Entry 7F4N (X-ray diffraction, 3.12 A resolution); this record covers chains B and F of the 3 polymer chains in the assembly.

Chain B:
Name: Transmembrane protein, putative
From: Tetrahymena thermophila SB210
UniProt: I7M8B9 (I7M8B9_TETTS); residues 1-142 here correspond to UniProt positions 154-295 (UniProt number = residue number + 153)
Chain sequence (142 residues; each row starts with the number of its first residue):
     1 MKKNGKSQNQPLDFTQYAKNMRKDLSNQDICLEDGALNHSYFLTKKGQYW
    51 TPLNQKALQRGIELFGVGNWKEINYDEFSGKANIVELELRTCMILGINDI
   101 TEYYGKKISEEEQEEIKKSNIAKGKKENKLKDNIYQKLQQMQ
Not modelled in the structure: 1-10, 141-142

Chain F:
Name: p1 protein
From: Tetrahymena thermophila SB210
UniProt: Q22VV9 (Q22VV9_TETTS); numbering as in UniProt (aligned over 1-309)
Chain sequence (309 residues; row label = number of the first residue in the row):
     1 MSLKKGKFQHNQSKSLWNYTLSPGWREEEVKILKSALQLFGIGKWKKIME
    51 SGCLPGKSIGQIYMQTQRLLGQQSLGDFMGLQIDLEAVFNQNMKKQDVLR
   101 KNNCIINTGDNPTKEERKRRIEQNRKIYGLSAKQIAEIKLPKVKKHAPQY
   151 MTLEDIENEKFTNLEILTHLYNLKAEIVRRLAEQGETIAQPSIIKSLNNL
   201 NHNLEQNQNSNSSTETKVTLEQSGKKKYKVLAIEETELQNGPIATNSQKK
   251 SINGKRKNNRKINSDSEGNEEDISLEDIDSQESEINSEEIVEDDEEDEQI
   301 EEPSKIKKR
Not modelled in the structure: 1-159, 185-309

How chain B and chain F interact:
Residue-residue contacts (10; chain B residue first):
  Lys45(B) - Thr162(F)
  Lys45(B) - Glu165(F)  salt bridge
  Gln48(B) - Thr162(F)
  Gln48(B) - Glu165(F)  hydrogen bond
  Asn83(B) - Leu164(F)
  Asn83(B) - Thr168(F)  hydrogen bond
  Val85(B) - Tyr171(F)  hydrophobic
  Glu86(B) - Leu164(F)
  Glu88(B) - Tyr171(F)  hydrogen bond
  Leu89(B) - Leu167(F)  hydrophobic

Overview:
7 residues of chain B and 6 residues of chain F are in contact; the contacts include 3 hydrogen bonds and 1
salt bridge. Polar contacts include Lys45(B)-Glu165(F), Gln48(B)-Glu165(F) and Asn83(B)-Thr168(F).
Chain B is Transmembrane protein, putative and chain F is p1 protein, both from Tetrahymena thermophila SB210;
the structure, Crystal structure of SAH-bound MTA1-p1-p2 complex, was determined by X-ray diffraction (same
publication as 7F4L, 7F4M, 7F4O, 7F4S and 7F4T).
